PDB entry 2P8L | X-ray diffraction, 2.44 A resolution | chains A and B of the 3 polymer chains in the assembly

Chain A:
Name: nmAb 2F5, light chain
Organism: Homo sapiens
Sequence (214 residues; numbered 1 to 214; the number before each row is that of its first residue):
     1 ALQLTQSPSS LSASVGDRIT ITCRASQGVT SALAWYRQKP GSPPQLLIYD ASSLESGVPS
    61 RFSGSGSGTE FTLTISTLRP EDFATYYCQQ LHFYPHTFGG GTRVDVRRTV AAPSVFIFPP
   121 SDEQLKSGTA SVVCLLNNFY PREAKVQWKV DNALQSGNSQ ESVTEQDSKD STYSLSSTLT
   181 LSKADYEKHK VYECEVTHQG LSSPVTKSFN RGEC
Disulfide bonds: Cys-23/Cys-88, Cys-134/Cys-194

Chain B:
Name: nmAb 2F5, heavy chain
Organism: Homo sapiens
Sequence (235 residues; numbered 1 to 216 plus 19 insertion-coded residues; the number before each row is that of its first residue; a row labelled like 35A-35B holds insertion residues (35A, then the next letters in order)):
     1 RITLKESGPP LVKPTQTLTL TCSFSGFSLS DFGVG
35A-35B VG
    36 WIRQPPGKAL EWLAIIYSDD DKRYSPSLNT RLTITKDTSK NQVVLVM
82A-82C TRV
    83 SPVDTATYFC AHRRGPTT
100A-100N LFGVPIARGPVNAM
   101 DVWGQGITVT ISSTSTKGPS VFPLAPSSKS TAGGTAALGC LVKDYFPEPV TVSWNSGALT
   161 SGVHTFPAVL QSSGLYSLSS VVTVPSSSLG TQTYTCNVNH KPSNTKVDKR VEPKSC
Disordered / not traced: 127-134, 190-191, 214-216
Disulfide bonds: Cys-22/Cys-92, Cys-140/Cys-196

How chain A and chain B interact:
Residue-residue contacts (83; chain A residue first):
  Ala-32(A) with Asn-100L(B)
  Leu-33(A) with Asn-100L(B)
  Ala-34(A) with Asn-100L(B); Ala-100M(B), hydrophobic
  Tyr-36(A) with Ala-100M(B); Met-100N(B), hydrogen bond (side chain-backbone); Trp-103(B)
  Gln-38(A) with Gln-39(B), hydrogen bond
  Pro-43(A) with Phe-91(B), hydrophobic; Trp-103(B), hydrophobic; Gly-104(B); Gln-105(B)
  Pro-44(A) with Leu-45(B), hydrophobic; Trp-103(B)
  Leu-46(A) with Ala-100M(B), hydrophobic; Asp-101(B)
  Tyr-49(A) with Arg-96(B); Gly-100I(B); Pro-100J(B), hydrophobic; Asn-100L(B); Ala-100M(B), hydrophobic
  Asp-50(A) with Gly-100I(B); Asn-100L(B), hydrogen bond
  Glu-55(A) with Arg-96(B), salt bridge; Asp-101(B)
  Tyr-87(A) with Gln-39(B), hydrogen bond; Lys-43(B), hydrogen bond (side chain-backbone); Ala-44(B); Leu-45(B)
  Gln-89(A) with Trp-47(B); Met-100N(B)
  Leu-91(A) with Arg-95(B); Asn-100L(B); Ala-100M(B)
  Tyr-94(A) with Trp-47(B), hydrophobic; Ile-50(B), hydrophobic; Tyr-52(B), hydrogen bond; Arg-58(B)
  Pro-95(A) with Trp-47(B), hydrophobic; Pro-61(B)
  His-96(A) with Trp-47(B); Arg-95(B)
  Phe-98(A) with Ile-37(B), hydrophobic; Leu-45(B); Trp-47(B); Trp-103(B), hydrophobic
  Gly-100(A) with Ala-44(B)
  Phe-116(A) with Thr-135(B); Ala-137(B), hydrophobic
  Ile-117(A) with Pro-126(B)
  Phe-118(A) with Leu-124(B); Ala-125(B); Ala-137(B)
  Ser-121(A) with Phe-122(B); Pro-123(B)
  Glu-123(A) with Val-121(B); Phe-122(B); Lys-209(B), salt bridge
  Gln-124(A) with Phe-122(B); Lys-143(B)
  Ser-131(A) with Leu-141(B); Lys-143(B)
  Val-133(A) with Leu-124(B), hydrophobic
  Leu-135(A) with Ala-137(B), hydrophobic; Phe-166(B), hydrophobic; Val-181(B), hydrophobic
  Asn-137(A) with His-164(B), hydrogen bond; Thr-183(B)
  Asn-138(A) with His-164(B)
  Gln-160(A) with Val-169(B); Leu-170(B), hydrogen bond (side chain-backbone); Gln-171(B)
  Glu-161(A) with Val-169(B)
  Ser-162(A) with Phe-166(B); Pro-167(B), hydrogen bond (side chain-backbone); Val-169(B)
  Val-163(A) with Pro-167(B)
  Thr-164(A) with Phe-166(B)
  Ser-174(A) with His-164(B), hydrogen bond; Phe-166(B)
  Leu-175(A) with Phe-166(B)
  Ser-176(A) with Phe-166(B); Ser-179(B), hydrogen bond
Other interface residues (no listed pair), chain A (46 interface residues in all): Ser-31, Ser-42, Gly-99, Pro-119, Ser-127, Thr-129, Asp-167, Thr-180
Other interface residues (no listed pair), chain B (48 interface residues in all): Glu-46, Ser-60, Val-100K, Ala-136, Leu-138, Thr-165

Summary:
Chain A and chain B form an interface of 46 and 48 residues respectively; the contacts include 11 hydrogen
bonds and 2 salt bridges. Polar pairs include Glu-55(A)/Arg-96(B), Glu-123(A)/Lys-209(B) and
Tyr-36(A)/Met-100N(B).
Chain A is nmAb 2F5, light chain and chain B is nmAb 2F5, heavy chain, both from Homo sapiens; the structure,
Crystal structure of the HIV-1 Cross Neutralizing Monoclonal Antibody 2F5 in complex with gp41 Peptide
ELLELDKWASLWN, was determined by X-ray diffraction (same publication as 2P8M, 2P8P, 2PR4, 3D0V, 3DRO and
3DRQ).
